5LNV - chains A and C of the 4 polymer chains in the assembly; structure by X-ray diffraction, 2.24 A resolution.

[Chain A (and C)]
Name: Pyridoxal 5'-phosphate synthase subunit PDX1.3
Source organism: Arabidopsis thaliana
Notes: EC 4.3.3.6; fragment: PLP synthase subunit Pdx1.3; chain C of this document is another copy of the same molecule, construct and numbering; everything in this record applies to it too
Reference sequence: Q8L940 (PDX13_ARATH); residues 2-310 here correspond to UniProt positions 1-309 (UniProt number = residue number - 1)
Chain sequence (316 residues; each row starts with the number of its first residue):
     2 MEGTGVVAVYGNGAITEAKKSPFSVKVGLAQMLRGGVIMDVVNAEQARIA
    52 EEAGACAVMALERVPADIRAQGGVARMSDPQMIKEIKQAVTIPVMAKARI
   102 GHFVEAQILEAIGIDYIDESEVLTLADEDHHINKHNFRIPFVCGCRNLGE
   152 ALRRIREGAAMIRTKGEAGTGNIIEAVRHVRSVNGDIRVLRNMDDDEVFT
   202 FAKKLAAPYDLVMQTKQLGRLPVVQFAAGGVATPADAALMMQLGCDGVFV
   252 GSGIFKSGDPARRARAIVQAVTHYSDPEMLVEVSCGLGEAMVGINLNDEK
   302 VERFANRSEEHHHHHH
Not modelled in the structure: 2-21, 299-317 (chain C: 2-21, 298-317)
Construct notes: expression tag (311-317)
Covalent attachments: (4S)-4-azanyl-5-oxidanyl-pent-1-en-3-one (KIK) linked to Lys98, Lys166
Ligand contacts: (4S)-4-azanyl-5-oxidanyl-pent-1-en-3-one (KIK): Asp41, Leu62, Pro66, Asp119, Ser121, Glu122, Val123, Arg164, Ala169, Ala229, Phe250
UniProt features mapped onto this chain:
  - active site: Lys98 (Schiff-base intermediate with D-ribose 5-phosphate)
  - binding site (D-ribose 5-phosphate): Asp41, Gly170, Gly231, Gly252, Ser253
  - binding site (D-glyceraldehyde 3-phosphate): Arg182
  - modified residue: Met2 (N-acetylmethionine)
Reported in the primary citation:
  - binding site for (4S)-4-azanyl-5-oxidanyl-pent-1-en-3-one: Lys98, Lys166

[Interface between chain A and chain C]
Contacting residue pairs (10):
  Arg182(A) - Asp195(C)  salt bridge
  Arg182(A) - Glu198(C)  salt bridge
  Arg189(A) - Asn193(C)  hydrogen bond (backbone-side chain)
  Val190(A) - Val190(C)  hydrophobic
  Arg192(A) - Asn193(C)
  Asn193(A) - Arg189(C)  hydrogen bond (side chain-backbone)
  Asn193(A) - Arg192(C)
  Asn193(A) - Asn193(C)
  Asp195(A) - Arg182(C)  salt bridge
  Glu198(A) - Arg182(C)  salt bridge

[In short]
Chain A and chain C each contribute 7 residues to their interface, with 2 hydrogen bonds and 4 salt bridges.
Polar contacts include Arg182(A)-Asp195(C), Arg182(A)-Glu198(C) and Arg189(A)-Asn193(C). Covalently linked
(4S)-4-azanyl-5-oxidanyl-pent-1-en-3-one: at Lys166(A). The paper reports a binding site for
(4S)-4-azanyl-5-oxidanyl-pent-1-en-3-one at Lys98(A) and Lys166(A).
Chain A and chain C are both Pyridoxal 5'-phosphate synthase subunit PDX1.3 (Arabidopsis thaliana); the
structure, Crystal structure of Arabidopsis thaliana Pdx1-I320 complex from multiple crystals, was determined
by X-ray diffraction (same publication as 5LNS, 5LNT, 5LNU and 5LNW).
